PDB entry 6TDY | electron microscopy, 3.04 A resolution | chains C and M of the 26 polymer chains in the assembly

Chain C:
Name: ATP synthase subunit alpha
Organism: Euglena gracilis
Chain sequence (561 residues; each row starts with the number of its first residue):
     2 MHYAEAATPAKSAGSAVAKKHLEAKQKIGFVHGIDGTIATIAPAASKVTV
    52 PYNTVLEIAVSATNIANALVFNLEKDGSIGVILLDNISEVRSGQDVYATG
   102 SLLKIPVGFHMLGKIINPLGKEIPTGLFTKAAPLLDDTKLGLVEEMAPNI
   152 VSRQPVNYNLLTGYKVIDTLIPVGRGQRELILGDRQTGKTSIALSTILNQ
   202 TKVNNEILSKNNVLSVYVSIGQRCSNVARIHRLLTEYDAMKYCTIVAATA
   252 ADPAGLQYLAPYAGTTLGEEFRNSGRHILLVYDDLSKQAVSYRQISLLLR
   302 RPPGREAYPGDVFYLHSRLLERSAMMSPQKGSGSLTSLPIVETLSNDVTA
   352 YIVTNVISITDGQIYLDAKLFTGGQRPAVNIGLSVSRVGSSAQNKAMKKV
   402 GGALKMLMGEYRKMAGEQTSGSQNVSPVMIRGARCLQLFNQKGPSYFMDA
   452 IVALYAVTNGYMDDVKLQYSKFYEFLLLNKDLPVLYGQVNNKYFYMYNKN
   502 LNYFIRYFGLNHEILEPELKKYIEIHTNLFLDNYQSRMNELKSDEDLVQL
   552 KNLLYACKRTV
Disordered / not traced: 2-22, 128-138
Bound ions: Mg2+: Thr191 (together with ATP)
Small-molecule neighbours: ATP (adenosine-5'-triphosphate): Arg186, Gln187, Thr188, Gly189, Lys190, Thr191, Ser192, Phe372, Arg377, Pro378, Gln442, Lys443

Chain M:
Name: oligomycin sensitivity conferring protein (OSCP)
Organism: Euglena gracilis
Chain sequence (267 residues; numbered -1 to 265; the number before each row is that of its first residue; numbers below 1 keep their minus sign (Met-1 is residue -1)):
    -1 MHMRRAVSVFGRCRSLNGLRNYAVPSPKYIEIYQSDFSRNAYPLELLGGS
    49 HVDFAKLLYSFADQVENKKFEVYVEDFKKLDSIIAEKGPFWAEEKIFQSP
    99 TFQGLSEGFKFILGWIQSEGAIDRLENVRLAYKELVNEARKETTATVIVA
   149 KEPSGNDLAEIRKQVEELHKESPLKDYKLVLETKVDPSIGGGYILEVCNQ
   199 VVNRSAAAAAAETAALAKASAAQVDWTSLPAAPPRPSPSAPDTLIRLLGS
   249 VVDDLADADKVEQKYGA
Disordered / not traced: -1 to 21, 265

How chain C and chain M interact:
Residue-residue contacts (25; chain C residue first):
  Leu23(C) - Arg202(M)
  Glu24(C) - Val200(M)
  Ala25(C) - Val199(M)
  Ala25(C) - Val200(M)  hydrophobic
  Lys26(C) - Gln198(M)
  Lys26(C) - Val199(M)  hydrogen bond (backbone-backbone)
  Gln27(C) - Asn197(M)  hydrogen bond (side chain-backbone)
  Lys28(C) - Glu194(M)
  Lys28(C) - Asn197(M)  hydrogen bond (backbone-backbone)
  Ala45(C) - Glu132(M)
  Ala46(C) - Glu132(M)
  Ala46(C) - Asn197(M)
  Ser47(C) - Glu43(M)
  Ser47(C) - Leu44(M)
  Ser47(C) - Leu45(M)
  Ser47(C) - Glu132(M)  hydrogen bond
  Lys48(C) - Leu42(M)
  Lys48(C) - Glu136(M)  salt bridge
  Val49(C) - Asn197(M)
  Thr64(C) - Ala209(M)
  Lys76(C) - Leu45(M)
  Asp77(C) - Leu45(M)
  Asp77(C) - Gly46(M)
  Asp77(C) - Gly47(M)
  Tyr98(C) - Val199(M)
Other interface residues (no listed pair), chain C (18 interface residues in all): Phe31, Ala63, Gly78
Other interface residues (no listed pair), chain M (19 interface residues in all): Asn125, Leu166, Ala205, Ala206

Overview:
Chain C and chain M form an interface of 18 and 19 residues respectively, with 4 hydrogen bonds and 1 salt
bridge. Polar contacts include Lys48(C)-Glu136(M), Gln27(C)-Asn197(M) and Ser47(C)-Glu132(M). Bound to chain
C: ATP.
Here chain C is ATP synthase subunit alpha and chain M is oligomycin sensitivity conferring protein (OSCP),
both from Euglena gracilis. Entry 6TDY (Cryo-EM structure of Euglena gracilis mitochondrial ATP synthase,
OSCP/F1/c-ring in rotational state 1) was determined by electron microscopy, deposited together with 6TDU,
6TDV, 6TDW, 6TDX, 6TDZ and 6TE0.
